5M01 - chains A and H of the 5 polymer chains in the assembly; structure by X-ray diffraction, 1.95 A resolution.

== Chain A ==
Name: H-2 class I histocompatibility antigen, D-B alpha chain
From: Mus musculus
UniProt: P01899 (HA11_MOUSE); residues 1-276 here correspond to UniProt positions 25-300 (UniProt number = residue number + 24)
Chain sequence (276 residues; row label = number of the first residue in the row):
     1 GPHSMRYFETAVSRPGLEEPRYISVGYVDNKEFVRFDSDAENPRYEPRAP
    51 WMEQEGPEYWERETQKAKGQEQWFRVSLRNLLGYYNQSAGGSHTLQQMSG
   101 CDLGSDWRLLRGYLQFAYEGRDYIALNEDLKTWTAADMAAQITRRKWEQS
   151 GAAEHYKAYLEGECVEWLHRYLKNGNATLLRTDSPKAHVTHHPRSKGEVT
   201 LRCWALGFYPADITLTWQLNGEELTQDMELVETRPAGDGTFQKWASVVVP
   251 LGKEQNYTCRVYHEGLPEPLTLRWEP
Disulfide bonds: C101-C164, C203-C259

== Chain H ==
Name: T-cell receptor beta chain V region C5, T-cell receptor beta-2 chain C region
From: Mus musculus
UniProt: chimeric construct of P04213, P01851: residues 1-92 from P04213 (TVB5_MOUSE) positions 11-102 (UniProt number = residue number + 10); residues 112-238 from P01851 positions 1-127 (UniProt number = residue number - 111)
Chain sequence (238 residues; each row starts with the number of its first residue):
     1 AVTQSPRSKVAVTGGKVTLSCHQTNNHDYMYWYRQDTGHGLRLIHYSYVA
    51 DSTEKGDIPDGYKASRPSQENFSLILELASLSQTAVYFCASSDAGGRNTL
   101 YFGAGTRLSVLEDLRNVTPPKVSLFEPSKAEIANKQKATLVCLARGFFPD
   151 HVELSWWVNGKEVHSGVCTDPQAYKESNYSYSLSSRLRVSATFWHNPRNH
   201 FRCQVQFHGLSEEDKWPEGSPKPVTQNISAEAWGRADC
Not modelled in the structure: 238
Disulfide bonds: C21-C89, C142-C203
Differences from the reference sequence: linker (93-111); conflict C168 (Ser57 in P01851), S182 (Cys71 in P01851)

== Interface between chain A and chain H ==
Contacting residue pairs - 13 pairs, chain A then chain H:
  Q72(A) - Y29(H)
  Q72(A) - Y48(H)
  W73(A) - A94(H)
  W73(A) - G95(H)
  R75(A) - D28(H)  salt bridge
  R75(A) - Y48(H)  hydrogen bond (side chain-backbone)
  R75(A) - V49(H)
  V76(A) - D28(H)
  V76(A) - A94(H)  hydrophobic
  R79(A) - D28(H)  salt bridge
  R79(A) - Q69(H)
  K146(A) - D93(H)  salt bridge
  H155(A) - R97(H)  hydrogen bond
Other interface residues (no listed pair), chain H (10 interface residues in all): N26

== In short ==
The interface between chain A and chain H involves 7 residues on one side and 10 on the other; the contacts
include 2 hydrogen bonds and 3 salt bridges. Polar pairs include R75(A)-D28(H), R79(A)-D28(H) and
K146(A)-D93(H).
Chain A is H-2 class I histocompatibility antigen, D-B alpha chain and chain H is T-cell receptor beta chain V
region C5, T-cell receptor beta-2 chain C region, both from Mus musculus; the structure, Crystal structure of
murine P14 TCR/ H-2Db complex with PA, modified gp33 peptide from LCMV, was determined by X-ray diffraction.
